Entry 8K23 (electron microscopy, 3.75 A resolution); this record covers chains C and R of the 32 polymer chains in the assembly.

== Chain C ==
Name: Csy2
Organism: Vibrio phage ICP1_2004_A
UniProt: F1D5V7 (F1D5V7_9CAUD); residue numbers follow UniProt; this construct covers 1-248
Amino-acid sequence (248 residues; each row starts with the number of its first residue):
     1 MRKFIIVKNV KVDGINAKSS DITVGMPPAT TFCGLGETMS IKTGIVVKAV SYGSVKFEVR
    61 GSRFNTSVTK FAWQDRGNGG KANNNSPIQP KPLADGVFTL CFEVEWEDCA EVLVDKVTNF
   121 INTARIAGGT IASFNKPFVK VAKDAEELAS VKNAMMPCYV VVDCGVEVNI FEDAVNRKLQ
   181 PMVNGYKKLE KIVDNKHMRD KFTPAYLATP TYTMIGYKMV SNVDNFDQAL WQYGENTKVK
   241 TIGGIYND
Unresolved in the structure: 248

== Chain R ==
Molecule: 31-nt DNA strand
Organism: Vibrio phage ICP1_2004_A
Sequence (31 nucleotides; each row starts with the number of its first residue):
    15 GGCTTTCGTC AACCCTTTGC TTATCTTCCC T

== Chain C / chain R interface ==
Pairs across the interface (21):
  Arg63(C) with DT31(R), phosphate contact; DT32(R), base contact
  Phe64(C) with DT30(R), stacking on the base; DT31(R), sugar contact
  Gly77(C) with DT19(R), phosphate contact
  Gly79(C) with DT20(R), phosphate contact
  Gly80(C) with DT20(R), phosphate contact
  Asn153(C) with DT38(R), base contact
  Met156(C) with DA37(R), sugar contact; DT38(R), base contact
  Pro157(C) with DA37(R), base contact
  Tyr159(C) with DT35(R), base contact; DT36(R), hydrogen bond to the sugar
  Tyr217(C) with DT35(R), sugar contact
  Lys218(C) with DT36(R), salt bridge to the phosphate
  Met219(C) with DT36(R), hydrogen bond to the phosphate; DA37(R), base contact
  Ser221(C) with DA37(R), sugar contact; DT38(R), sugar contact
  Asn222(C) with DT36(R), hydrogen bond to the phosphate; DA37(R), hydrogen bond to the phosphate
Also at the interface, not in a pair above, chain C (17 interface residues in all): Leu179, Gln180, Gly216
Also at the interface, not in a pair above, chain R (10 interface residues in all): DC34

== Summary ==
17 residues of chain C and 10 residues of chain R are in contact; the contacts include 4 hydrogen bonds, 1
salt bridge and 1 aromatic stacking contact. Among the polar pairs are Tyr159(C)-DT36(R), Met219(C)-DT36(R)
and Asn222(C)-DT36(R).
Here chain C is Csy2 and chain R is a 31-nt DNA strand, both from Vibrio phage ICP1_2004_A. Entry 8K23 (ICP1
Csy-dsDNA-Cas1-Cas2/3 complex (fully assembled form) composited structure with C1 symmetry) was determined by
electron microscopy.
